2NXX - chains A and E; structure by X-ray diffraction, 2.75 A resolution.

== Chain A ==
Molecule: Ultraspiracle (USP, NR2B4)
From: Tribolium castaneum
Notes: fragment: Ligand Binding Domain
Reference sequence: A1JUG2 (A1JUG2_TRICA); residue numbers follow UniProt; this construct covers 174-407
Sequence (235 residues; numbered 173 to 407; the number before each row is that of its first residue):
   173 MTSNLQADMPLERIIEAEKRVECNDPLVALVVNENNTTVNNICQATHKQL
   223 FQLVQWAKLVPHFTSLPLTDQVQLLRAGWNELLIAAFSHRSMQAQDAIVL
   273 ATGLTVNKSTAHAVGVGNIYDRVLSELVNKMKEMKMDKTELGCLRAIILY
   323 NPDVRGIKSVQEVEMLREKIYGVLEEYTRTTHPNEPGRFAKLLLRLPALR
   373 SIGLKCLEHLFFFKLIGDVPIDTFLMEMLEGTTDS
Disordered / not traced: 173-179, 404-407
What the authors report for this chain:
  - contacts within the chain: Phe-384/Phe-396 (hydrophobic contact)
  - conformationally variable residues (side-chain flip): Trp-251

== Chain E ==
Molecule: Ecdysone Receptor (EcR, NRH1)
From: Tribolium castaneum
Notes: fragment: Ligand Binding Domain
Reference sequence: A1JUG3 (A1JUG3_TRICA); numbering as in UniProt (aligned over 306-549)
Sequence (248 residues; each row starts with the number of its first residue):
   302 GSHMNGSKGISPEQEELIHRLVYFQNEYEHPSEEDVKRIINQPMDGEDQC
   352 DVRFRHITEITILTVQLIVEFAKRLPGFDKLLREDQIALLKACSSEVMMF
   402 RMARRYDVQTDSILFVNNQPYSRDSYNLAGMGETIEDLLHFCRTMYSMRV
   452 DNAEYALLTAIVIFSERPALIEGWKVEKIQEIYLEALRAYVDNRRKPKPG
   502 TIFAKLLSVLTELRTLGNQNSEMCFSLKLKNKKLPPFLAEIWDVDLKT
Disordered / not traced: 302-310, 343-345, 548-549
Small-molecule neighbours: 2,3,14,20,22-pentahydroxycholest-7-en-6-one (P1A): Glu-330, His-331, Pro-332, Ile-358, Thr-359, Ile-361, Thr-362, Thr-365, Met-399, Met-400, Arg-402, Met-403, Arg-406, Ile-414, Leu-415, Phe-416, Val-417, Tyr-427, Met-432, Leu-439, Asn-521, Met-524, Cys-525, Leu-535, Leu-539, Trp-543

== How chain A and chain E interact ==
Residue-residue contacts (36):
  Glu-298(A) / Pro-469(E)
  Lys-302(A) / Glu-467(E)  salt bridge
  Lys-302(A) / Glu-478(E)  salt bridge
  Asp-325(A) / His-441(E)  salt bridge
  Asp-325(A) / Thr-445(E)
  Glu-336(A) / Lys-506(E)  salt bridge
  Glu-340(A) / Thr-502(E)
  Glu-340(A) / Lys-506(E)  salt bridge
  Tyr-343(A) / Ala-505(E)  hydrophobic
  Tyr-343(A) / Lys-506(E)
  Tyr-343(A) / Ser-509(E)
  Glu-347(A) / Arg-489(E)  salt bridge
  Glu-347(A) / Gly-501(E)
  Phe-361(A) / Gly-501(E)
  Phe-361(A) / Phe-504(E)  hydrophobic
  Phe-361(A) / Ala-505(E)  hydrophobic
  Ala-362(A) / Phe-504(E)  hydrophobic
  Lys-363(A) / Glu-478(E)
  Leu-365(A) / Ala-505(E)  hydrophobic
  Leu-365(A) / Leu-508(E)  hydrophobic
  Leu-366(A) / Gln-481(E)
  Leu-366(A) / Leu-485(E)  hydrophobic
  Leu-366(A) / Leu-511(E)  hydrophobic
  Leu-368(A) / Thr-512(E)
  Pro-369(A) / Leu-511(E)  hydrophobic
  Pro-369(A) / Thr-512(E)
  Pro-369(A) / Arg-515(E)  hydrogen bond (backbone-side chain)
  Ala-370(A) / Arg-515(E)
  Arg-372(A) / Thr-512(E)
  Arg-372(A) / Glu-513(E)  salt bridge
  Arg-372(A) / Arg-515(E)
  Arg-372(A) / Thr-516(E)  hydrogen bond
  Ser-373(A) / Arg-515(E)  hydrogen bond
  Leu-376(A) / Arg-515(E)
  Leu-376(A) / Thr-516(E)
  Leu-376(A) / Asn-519(E)
Interface residues without a listed pair, chain A (21 interface residues in all): Arg-294, Asn-323, Gly-344

== In short ==
The chain A/chain E interface involves 21 residues from each chain, with 3 hydrogen bonds and 7 salt bridges.
Polar contacts include Lys-302(A)/Glu-467(E), Lys-302(A)/Glu-478(E) and Asp-325(A)/His-441(E). Ligands of
chain E: 2,3,14,20,22-pentahydroxycholest-7-en-6-one. From the paper: conformational variability at
Trp-251(A); contacts within the chain involving Phe-384(A) and Phe-396(A).
Chain A is Ultraspiracle (USP, NR2B4) and chain E is Ecdysone Receptor (EcR, NRH1), both from Tribolium
castaneum; the structure, Crystal Structure of the Ligand-Binding Domains of the T.castaneum (Coleoptera)
Heterodimer EcrUSP Bound to Ponasterone A, was determined by X-ray diffraction.
